2W6H - chains H and I of the 9 polymer chains in the assembly; structure by X-ray diffraction, 5.00 A resolution (low resolution: residue-level contacts below are approximate; hydrogen-bond / salt-bridge calls are withheld).

# Chain H
Name: ATP synthase subunit delta, mitochondrial
Source organism: Bos taurus
Notes: EC 3.6.3.14
UniProtKB: P05630 (ATPD_BOVIN); residues -21 to 146 here correspond to UniProt positions 1-168 (UniProt number = residue number + 22)
Chain sequence (168 residues; row label = number of the first residue in the row; numbers below 1 keep their minus sign (Met-21 is residue -21)):
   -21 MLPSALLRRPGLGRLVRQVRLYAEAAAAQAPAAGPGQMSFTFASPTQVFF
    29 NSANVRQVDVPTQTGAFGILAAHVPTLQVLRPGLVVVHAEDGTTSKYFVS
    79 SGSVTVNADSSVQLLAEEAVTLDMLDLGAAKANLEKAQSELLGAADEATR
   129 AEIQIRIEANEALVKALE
Disordered / not traced: -21 to 14, 146
Swiss-Prot annotation at these positions:
  - modified residue (N6-acetyllysine): Lys114, Lys143

# Chain I
Name: ATP synthase subunit epsilon, mitochondrial
Source organism: Bos taurus
Notes: EC 3.6.3.14
UniProtKB: P05632 (ATP5E_BOVIN); residues 0-50 here correspond to UniProt positions 1-51 (UniProt number = residue number + 1)
Chain sequence (51 residues; each row starts with the number of its first residue; numbering starts at 0):
     0 MVAYWRQAGLSYIRYSQICAKAVRDALKTEFKANAMKTSGSTIKIVKVKK
    50 E
Disordered / not traced: 0, 48-50
Swiss-Prot annotation at these positions:
  - modified residue (N6-acetyllysine): Lys20, Lys31, Lys36, Lys43

# Chain H / chain I interface
Contacting residue pairs - 51 pairs, chain H then chain I:
  Thr24(H) with Thr37(I)
  Gln41(H) with Trp4(I); Tyr14(I)
  Val57(H) with Tyr11(I)
  Leu58(H) with Tyr11(I)
  Arg59(H) with Tyr14(I)
  Pro60(H) with Tyr14(I); Cys18(I)
  Phe76(H) with Val22(I)
  Ser78(H) with Cys18(I); Ala19(I); Val22(I)
  Ser79(H) with Tyr11(I); Ser15(I); Cys18(I)
  Gly80(H) with Tyr11(I)
  Glu95(H) with Ser15(I); Gln16(I); Ala19(I); Arg23(I)
  Glu96(H) with Ala19(I); Arg23(I)
  Val98(H) with Val22(I)
  Asp101(H) with Lys27(I)
  Met102(H) with Leu26(I); Lys27(I); Phe30(I)
  Leu103(H) with Val22(I); Ala25(I); Leu26(I); Lys27(I)
  Asp104(H) with Ala25(I); Leu26(I)
  Glu125(H) with Gln6(I); Ala7(I)
  Ala126(H) with Ala7(I)
  Ala129(H) with Leu9(I)
  Glu130(H) with Leu9(I); Arg13(I)
  Gln132(H) with Tyr3(I)
  Ile133(H) with Tyr3(I); Trp4(I); Leu9(I); Tyr14(I); Ile17(I); Cys18(I)
  Arg134(H) with Ile17(I)
  Glu136(H) with Tyr3(I); Tyr14(I)
  Ala137(H) with Ala21(I)
  Leu141(H) with Ala25(I)
Also at the interface, not in a pair above, chain H (30 interface residues in all): Ala107, Asn111, Asn138
Also at the interface, not in a pair above, chain I (23 interface residues in all): Ile12, Asp24

# Overview
30 residues of chain H and 23 residues of chain I are in contact.
Chain H is ATP synthase subunit delta, mitochondrial and chain I is ATP synthase subunit epsilon,
mitochondrial, both from Bos taurus; the structure, Low resolution structures of bovine mitochondrial
F1-ATPase during controlled dehydration: Hydration State 4A, was determined by X-ray diffraction (same
publication as 2W6E, 2W6F, 2W6G, 2W6I and 2W6J).
